Entry 8Z82 (electron microscopy, 2.40 A resolution); this record covers chains L and M of the 37 polymer chains in the assembly.

# Chain L
Name: Reaction center protein L chain
Organism: Halorhodospira halophila
UniProtKB: A0A2L1K3P0 (A0A2L1K3P0_HALHA); residues 1-276 here = UniProt positions 1-276
Amino-acid sequence (276 residues; numbered 1 to 276; the number before each row is that of its first residue):
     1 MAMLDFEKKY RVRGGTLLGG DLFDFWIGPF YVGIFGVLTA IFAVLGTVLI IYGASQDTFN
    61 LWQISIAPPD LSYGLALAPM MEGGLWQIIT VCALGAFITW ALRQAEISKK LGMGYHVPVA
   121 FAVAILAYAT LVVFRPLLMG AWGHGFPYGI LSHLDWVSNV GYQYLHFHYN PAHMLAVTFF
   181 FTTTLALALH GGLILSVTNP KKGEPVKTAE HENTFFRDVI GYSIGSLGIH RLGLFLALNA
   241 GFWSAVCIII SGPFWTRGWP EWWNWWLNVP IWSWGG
Unresolved in the structure: 1, 276
Construct notes: conflict Thr99 (Ala in A0A2L1K3P0), Pro205 (Ser in A0A2L1K3P0), Ile220 (Val in A0A2L1K3P0), Gly241 (Ala in A0A2L1K3P0)
Metal / ion sites: bacteriochlorophyll a Mg site 1 near His153 (its only coordinating residue here); bacteriochlorophyll a Mg site 2 near His173 (its only coordinating residue here); Fe ion: His190, His230 (shared with His219(M), Glu234(M), His266(M) of chain M)
Residues lining bound ligands:
  - bacteriochlorophyll a (BCL), molecule 1: Ala40, Ile41, Val44
  - bacteriochlorophyll a (BCL), molecule 2: Ile41, Phe42, Leu45, Ile88, Val91, Cys92
  - bacteriochlorophyll a (BCL), molecule 3: Thr47, Ile50, Phe97, Tyr128, Leu131, Phe146, Ile150, Leu151, His153, Leu154, Trp156, Val157
  - bacteriochlorophyll a (BCL), molecule 4: Phe97, Phe121, Ala124, Ile125, Ala127, Tyr128, Leu131, Trp156, Val157, Ser158, Val160, Gly161, Tyr162, Phe167, His168, His173, Ala176, Val177, Phe180, Phe181, Ser244, Ala245, Cys247, Ile248
  - bacteriochlorophyll a (BCL), molecule 5: Val157, Tyr162, His168, Phe181
  - bacteriochlorophyll a (BCL), molecule 6: His168, His173, Met174, Val177, Thr178, Phe181, Thr182, Leu185
  - bacteriopheophytin a (BPH), molecule 1: Thr39, Phe42, Ala43, Gly46, Thr47, Ile50, Ile89, Cys92, Ala93, Ala96, Phe97, Trp100, Gln104, Val117, Ala120, Phe121, Val123, Ala124, Tyr128, Phe146, Tyr148, Gly149, Ile150, His153, Phe180, Ala237, Gly241
  - bacteriopheophytin a (BPH), molecule 2: Phe181, Thr184, Leu185, Ala188, Leu189, Val219, Ile220
  - LJQ ([(2S)-1-dodecanoyloxy-3-oxidanyl-propan-2-yl] pentadecanoate): Phe134, Leu137, Leu138, Pro171, Ala172, Trp243, Ile249, Ile250, Phe254, Trp262, Trp263, Trp265, Trp266
  - menaquinone 8 (MQ8): Phe30, Ala43, Val44, Thr47, Val48, Trp100
  - Ubiquinone-8 (UQ8), molecule 1: Leu17, Leu18, Phe35, Leu38, Phe42, Leu75, Ala76, Leu77, Trp86, Gln87, Thr90, Val91, Leu94, Gly95, Ile98, Thr99, Leu102, Val133, Trp142
  - Ubiquinone-8 (UQ8), molecule 2: Pro171, Met174, Leu175, Thr178
  - Ubiquinone-8 (UQ8), molecule 3: Thr178, Phe179, Thr182, Leu185, Ala186, Leu189, His190, Leu193, Ile194, Glu212, Asn213, Phe216, Ile220, Tyr222, Ser223, Ile224, Gly225, Ser226, Ile229, Leu232, Leu236

# Chain M
Name: Reaction center protein M chain
Organism: Halorhodospira halophila
UniProtKB: A0A2L1K3T5 (A0A2L1K3T5_HALHA); residue numbers follow UniProt; this construct covers 1-323
Amino-acid sequence (323 residues; each row starts with the number of its first residue):
     1 MAEYQNIFTR VQVRGPTDPG VELPAADWPR TKGATHSWLL GKIGDAQVGP IYLGTTGVMS
    61 ILFGIVSIVI IGMNMLASVD WSPLEFIRQF FWVALEPPPP EYGLSLPPLN DGGWWLIAGF
   121 TLTLSVLLWF ARTYNRARAL GLGTHVAWAF AAAIFLFLAI GFIWPVLMGS WAKSVPFGIF
   181 PHLDWTTAFS LRYGNLYYNP FHMLSIVFLF GSALLFAMHG ATILAAGRYN AEREIEQITD
   241 RGTAAERSAL FWRWTMGFNA TMESIHRWGY WFAILCVITG GIGILLTGTV VENWYLWGVH
   301 HGIAPEYPEF FTPAVDPAAG GTE
Unresolved in the structure: 1, 320-323
Construct notes: conflict Ala34 (Ser in A0A2L1K3T5), Ile65 (Leu in A0A2L1K3T5), Val66 (Leu in A0A2L1K3T5), Leu84 (Ile in A0A2L1K3T5), Phe86 (Trp in A0A2L1K3T5), Val126 (Ile in A0A2L1K3T5), Phe130 (Trp in A0A2L1K3T5), Ala131 (Val in A0A2L1K3T5), Glu236 (Asp in A0A2L1K3T5)
Metal / ion sites: bacteriochlorophyll a Mg site 1 near His182 (its only coordinating residue here); bacteriochlorophyll a Mg site 2 near His202 (its only coordinating residue here); Fe ion: His219, Glu234, His266 (shared with His190(L), His230(L) of chain L)
Residues lining bound ligands:
  - bacteriochlorophyll a (BCL), molecule 1: Thr55, Met59, Leu124, Leu128
  - bacteriochlorophyll a (BCL), molecule 2: Leu62, Ile65, Val66
  - bacteriochlorophyll a (BCL), molecule 3: Ile68, Phe90, Leu122, Phe157, Ile160, Val175, Ile179, His182, Leu183, Trp185, Thr186
  - bacteriochlorophyll a (BCL), molecule 4: Ile71, Leu122, Val126, Phe150, Ala153, Ile154, Leu156, Phe157, Ile160, Phe177, Trp185, Thr186, Thr187, Phe189, Ser190, Asn195, Leu196, Tyr197, His202, Ser205, Ile206, Leu209, Phe210, Cys276, Thr279, Gly280, Gly281, Gly283, Ile284
  - bacteriochlorophyll a (BCL), molecule 5: Thr186, Tyr197, His202, Phe210
  - bacteriochlorophyll a (BCL), molecule 6: Tyr197, His202, Met203, Ile206, Val207, Phe210, Gly211, Leu214, Phe272
  - bacteriopheophytin a (BPH), molecule 1: Ser60, Ile61, Gly64, Ile65, Ile68, Ser125, Val126, Trp129, Thr133, Val146, Ala149, Phe150, Ala153, Ala273, Ile274, Val277
  - bacteriopheophytin a (BPH), molecule 2: Phe210, Ala213, Leu214, Ala217, Met218, Trp252, Thr255, Met256
  - spirilloxanthin (CRT): Ile68, Val69, Ile71, Gly72, Met73, Met75, Leu76, Phe86, Phe90, Leu106, Trp115, Leu116, Gly119, Phe120, Thr123, Phe157, Leu158, Gly161, Phe162, Trp171, Ser174, Val175, Pro176, Phe177, Gly178, Ile179, His182
  - menaquinone 8 (MQ8): Leu214, Leu215, Met218, His219, Thr222, Ala245, Ser248, Ala249, Trp252, Met256, Phe258, Asn259, Ala260, Thr261, Met262, Ile265, Trp268, Phe272
  - Ubiquinone-8 (UQ8): Phe90, Phe91, Ile179

# How chain L and chain M interact
Pairs across the interface - 225 pairs, chain L then chain M:
  Leu4(L) - Leu250(M)  hydrophobic
  Leu4(L) - Arg253(M)
  Leu4(L) - Asn259(M)
  Phe6(L) - Arg241(M)
  Phe6(L) - Glu246(M)
  Glu7(L) - Leu250(M)
  Glu7(L) - Arg253(M)  salt bridge
  Glu7(L) - Trp254(M)  hydrogen bond
  Lys9(L) - Glu246(M)  salt bridge
  Tyr10(L) - Thr243(M)  hydrogen bond
  Tyr10(L) - Glu246(M)  hydrogen bond
  Tyr10(L) - Arg247(M)
  Tyr10(L) - Leu250(M)  hydrophobic
  Tyr10(L) - Trp254(M)
  Arg11(L) - Trp254(M)
  Trp26(L) - Trp254(M)
  Pro29(L) - Arg253(M)
  Pro29(L) - Trp254(M)
  Pro29(L) - Gly257(M)
  Phe30(L) - Trp254(M)
  Phe30(L) - Thr255(M)
  Phe30(L) - Met256(M)
  Phe30(L) - Gly257(M)
  Tyr31(L) - Trp254(M)  hydrogen bond (backbone-backbone)
  Asn60(L) - Gly302(M)  hydrogen bond (side chain-backbone)
  Trp62(L) - Gly302(M)
  Trp62(L) - Ile303(M)
  Gln63(L) - Gly302(M)  hydrogen bond (side chain-backbone)
  Gln63(L) - Ile303(M)
  Gln63(L) - Ala304(M)  hydrogen bond (side chain-backbone)
  Gln63(L) - Glu306(M)
  Trp100(L) - Thr255(M)
  Arg103(L) - Trp254(M)  hydrogen bond (side chain-backbone)
  Arg103(L) - Thr255(M)  hydrogen bond (side chain-backbone)
  Gln104(L) - Phe251(M)
  Gln104(L) - Trp252(M)
  Gln104(L) - Thr255(M)
  Ile107(L) - Phe251(M)  hydrophobic
  Ile107(L) - Trp254(M)
  Ile107(L) - Thr255(M)
  Ser108(L) - Phe251(M)
  Lys110(L) - Trp254(M)
  Leu111(L) - Tyr229(M)
  Leu111(L) - Arg247(M)  hydrogen bond (backbone-side chain)
  Leu111(L) - Leu250(M)
  Leu111(L) - Phe251(M)
  Leu111(L) - Trp254(M)  hydrophobic
  Gly112(L) - Arg228(M)  hydrogen bond (backbone-side chain)
  Gly112(L) - Tyr229(M)  hydrogen bond (backbone-side chain)
  Met113(L) - Ala225(M)  hydrophobic
  Met113(L) - Arg228(M)
  Met113(L) - Arg247(M)
  Met113(L) - Phe251(M)  hydrophobic
  Gly114(L) - Ala225(M)  hydrogen bond (backbone-backbone)
  Gly114(L) - Arg228(M)
  His116(L) - Gln5(M)  hydrogen bond (side chain-backbone)
  His116(L) - Ala221(M)
  His116(L) - Leu224(M)
  His116(L) - Ala225(M)
  Val117(L) - Ala221(M)
  Val117(L) - Thr222(M)
  Val117(L) - Phe251(M)  hydrophobic
  Val117(L) - Trp252(M)  hydrophobic
  Leu151(L) - Tyr198(M)  hydrophobic
  Leu151(L) - Met203(M)  hydrophobic
  Leu151(L) - Ile303(M)
  Leu151(L) - Pro305(M)
  Ser152(L) - Pro305(M)
  Ser152(L) - Tyr307(M)
  Leu154(L) - Tyr197(M)
  Asp155(L) - Tyr198(M)  hydrogen bond
  Asp155(L) - Tyr307(M)  hydrogen bond
  Val157(L) - Tyr197(M)
  Ser158(L) - Asn195(M)
  Ser158(L) - Tyr197(M)
  Tyr162(L) - Thr187(M)
  Tyr162(L) - Leu191(M)
  His166(L) - Leu183(M)
  His166(L) - Asp184(M)  salt bridge
  His166(L) - Thr187(M)
  His168(L) - Leu183(M)  hydrogen bond (side chain-backbone)
  His168(L) - Thr186(M)
  His168(L) - Thr187(M)  hydrogen bond
  Tyr169(L) - Phe180(M)  hydrophobic
  Tyr169(L) - Asp184(M)  hydrogen bond
  Met174(L) - Phe180(M)  hydrophobic
  Phe180(L) - Phe210(M)  hydrophobic
  Phe180(L) - Ala213(M)  hydrophobic
  Thr183(L) - Ala213(M)
  Thr183(L) - Phe216(M)
  Thr184(L) - Leu209(M)
  Thr184(L) - Ser212(M)
  Thr184(L) - Ala273(M)
  Ala186(L) - Phe216(M)
  Leu187(L) - Ser212(M)
  Leu187(L) - Phe216(M)
  Leu187(L) - Gly269(M)
  Ala188(L) - Tyr270(M)
  Ala188(L) - Ala273(M)  hydrophobic
  Leu189(L) - Val146(M)  hydrophobic
  His190(L) - Phe216(M)
  His190(L) - His219(M)  hydrogen bond
  His190(L) - Glu234(M)  salt bridge
  His190(L) - His266(M)  hydrogen bond
  Gly191(L) - His266(M)
  Gly192(L) - His145(M)
  Gly192(L) - Val146(M)
  Gly192(L) - Tyr270(M)
  Leu193(L) - Val146(M)
  Ile194(L) - Glu234(M)
  Ile194(L) - Ile235(M)  hydrophobic
  Ile194(L) - Ile238(M)  hydrophobic
  Ile194(L) - His266(M)
  Leu195(L) - His145(M)
  Leu195(L) - Glu263(M)
  Leu195(L) - His266(M)
  Leu195(L) - Arg267(M)
  Leu195(L) - Tyr270(M)  hydrophobic
  Ser196(L) - Leu142(M)
  Ser196(L) - Gly143(M)  hydrogen bond (backbone-backbone)
  Ser196(L) - His145(M)
  Val197(L) - Leu142(M)  hydrophobic
  Val197(L) - Ile235(M)  hydrophobic
  Thr198(L) - Ile235(M)
  Thr198(L) - Ile238(M)
  Thr198(L) - Glu263(M)
  Asn199(L) - Gly143(M)
  Asn199(L) - His145(M)
  Asn199(L) - Glu263(M)  hydrogen bond
  Asn199(L) - Arg267(M)
  Pro200(L) - Gly141(M)
  Pro200(L) - Gly143(M)
  Lys201(L) - Arg138(M)
  Glu204(L) - Gly141(M)
  Val206(L) - Thr239(M)
  Lys207(L) - Leu140(M)
  Lys207(L) - Gly141(M)  hydrogen bond (side chain-backbone)
  Lys207(L) - Leu142(M)
  Lys207(L) - Ile235(M)
  His211(L) - Val21(M)
  His211(L) - Leu140(M)
  His211(L) - Leu142(M)
  Glu212(L) - Ile235(M)
  Asn213(L) - Asp45(M)
  Thr214(L) - Gly20(M)
  Thr214(L) - Val21(M)  hydrogen bond (side chain-backbone)
  Thr214(L) - Arg30(M)
  Thr214(L) - Leu140(M)
  Phe215(L) - Thr133(M)
  Phe215(L) - Arg136(M)
  Phe215(L) - Ala137(M)
  Phe215(L) - Leu140(M)
  Phe215(L) - Leu142(M)  hydrophobic
  Phe215(L) - Val146(M)  hydrophobic
  Arg217(L) - Asp18(M)
  Arg217(L) - Asp45(M)  salt bridge
  Arg217(L) - Gln47(M)
  Arg217(L) - Gly49(M)
  Arg217(L) - Pro50(M)
  Arg217(L) - Ile51(M)
  Arg217(L) - Tyr52(M)
  Asp218(L) - Arg30(M)  salt bridge
  Asp218(L) - Ile51(M)
  Asp218(L) - Tyr52(M)
  Asp218(L) - Arg132(M)  hydrogen bond (backbone-side chain)
  Asp218(L) - Arg136(M)
  Val219(L) - Ile51(M)
  Val219(L) - Trp129(M)
  Val219(L) - Arg132(M)  hydrogen bond (backbone-side chain)
  Ile220(L) - Ile51(M)
  Gly221(L) - Val48(M)
  Gly221(L) - Gly49(M)  hydrogen bond (backbone-backbone)
  Gly221(L) - Pro50(M)
  Gly221(L) - Ile51(M)
  Tyr222(L) - Leu40(M)  hydrophobic
  Tyr222(L) - Asp45(M)  hydrogen bond (side chain-backbone)
  Tyr222(L) - Gln47(M)
  Ser223(L) - Asp45(M)
  Ile224(L) - Ile43(M)  hydrophobic
  Ile224(L) - Gly44(M)
  Ile224(L) - Asp45(M)  hydrogen bond (backbone-backbone)
  Gly225(L) - Asp45(M)
  Ser226(L) - Glu232(M)
  Leu227(L) - Asn6(M)
  Leu227(L) - Thr9(M)
  Leu227(L) - Leu224(M)  hydrophobic
  Leu227(L) - Glu232(M)
  Gly228(L) - Ile43(M)
  Gly228(L) - Gly44(M)
  Ile229(L) - Phe216(M)
  His230(L) - His219(M)  hydrogen bond
  His230(L) - Gly220(M)
  His230(L) - Ile223(M)
  His230(L) - Glu234(M)  salt bridge
  Arg231(L) - Tyr4(M)  hydrogen bond
  Arg231(L) - Asn6(M)  hydrogen bond (side chain-backbone)
  Arg231(L) - Ile7(M)  hydrogen bond (side chain-backbone)
  Arg231(L) - Phe8(M)  hydrogen bond (side chain-backbone)
  Arg231(L) - Thr9(M)  hydrogen bond
  Arg231(L) - Lys42(M)  hydrogen bond (side chain-backbone)
  Arg231(L) - Ile43(M)  hydrogen bond (side chain-backbone)
  Arg231(L) - Leu224(M)
  Gly233(L) - Phe216(M)
  Leu234(L) - Ala217(M)
  Leu234(L) - Ala221(M)  hydrophobic
  Leu234(L) - Leu224(M)  hydrophobic
  Ala237(L) - Ala213(M)
  Ala237(L) - Ala217(M)  hydrophobic
  Trp263(L) - Phe91(M)  hydrophobic
  Trp263(L) - Trp92(M)  hydrophobic
  Trp263(L) - Phe180(M)
  Trp266(L) - Ile87(M)  hydrogen bond (side chain-backbone)
  Trp266(L) - Arg88(M)  hydrogen bond (side chain-backbone)
  Trp266(L) - Phe91(M)
  Trp266(L) - Trp92(M)
  Leu267(L) - Arg88(M)  hydrogen bond (backbone-side chain)
  Leu267(L) - Trp92(M)  hydrophobic
  Ile271(L) - Leu84(M)
  Trp272(L) - Leu84(M)
  Trp272(L) - Ile87(M)  hydrophobic
  Trp272(L) - Arg88(M)
  Ser273(L) - Glu85(M)
  Ser273(L) - Arg88(M)
  Trp274(L) - Ser82(M)  hydrogen bond
  Trp274(L) - Glu85(M)
Also at the interface, not in a pair above, chain L (94 interface residues in all): Asp5, Thr58, Asp70, Ala120, Phe181, Glu210
Also at the interface, not in a pair above, chain M (101 interface residues in all): Leu23, Gln89, Ala149, Leu215, Met218, Phe310

# Overview
Chain L and chain M form an interface of 94 and 101 residues respectively, with 42 hydrogen bonds and 7 salt
bridges. Among the polar pairs are Glu7(L)-Arg253(M), Lys9(L)-Glu246(M) and His166(L)-Asp184(M).
Here chain L is Reaction center protein L chain and chain M is Reaction center protein M chain, both from
Halorhodospira halophila. Entry 8Z82 (Photosynthetic LH1-RC-HiPIP complex from the purple bacterium
Halorhodospira halophila) was determined by electron microscopy, deposited together with 8Z83.
